PDB entry 6RKY | X-ray diffraction, 2.79 A resolution | chains A and C

[Chain A (and C)]
Molecule: EH1AB1
Notes: chain C of this document is another copy of the same molecule, construct and numbering; everything in this record applies to it too
Amino-acid sequence (329 residues; numbered -13 to 315; the number before each row is that of its first residue; numbers below 1 keep their minus sign (Met-13 is residue -13)):
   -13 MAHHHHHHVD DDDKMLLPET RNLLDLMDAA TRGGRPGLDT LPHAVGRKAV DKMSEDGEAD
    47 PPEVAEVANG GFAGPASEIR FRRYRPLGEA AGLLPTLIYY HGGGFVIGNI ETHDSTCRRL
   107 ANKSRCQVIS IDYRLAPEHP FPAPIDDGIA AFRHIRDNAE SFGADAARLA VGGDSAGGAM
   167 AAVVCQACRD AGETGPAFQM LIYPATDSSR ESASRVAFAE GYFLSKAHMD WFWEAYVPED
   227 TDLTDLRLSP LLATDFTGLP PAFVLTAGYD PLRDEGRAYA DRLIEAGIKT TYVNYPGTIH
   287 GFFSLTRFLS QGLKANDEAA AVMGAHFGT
Not modelled in the structure: -13 to 0
Glycans and other covalent adducts: compound ZK8 linked to Ser161
Small-molecule neighbours: ZK8 (hexyl-[2-(3-oxidanylpyridin-2-yl)pyridin-3-yl]oxy-phosphinic acid): Leu24, Val36, Gly88, Gly89, Gly90, Phe91, Ile93, His99, Asp160, Ala162, Ala191, Phe209, Leu210, His214, Phe218, Trp219, Leu258, His286, Gly287, Ser290
From the paper describing this entry:
  - binding site for ZK8: Ser161

[How chain A and chain C interact]
Residue-residue contacts - 41 pairs, chain A then chain C:
  Arg263(A) with Asp267(C), salt bridge; Glu271(C), salt bridge
  Asp267(A) with Arg263(C), salt bridge
  Ile270(A) with Arg263(C)
  Glu271(A) with Arg263(C), salt bridge
  Gly273(A) with Pro282(C)
  Lys275(A) with Val279(C); Asn280(C); Tyr281(C); Pro282(C); Glu304(C), salt bridge
  Thr276(A) with Tyr278(C); Val279(C); Asn280(C), hydrogen bond (backbone-backbone)
  Thr277(A) with Thr277(C); Tyr278(C); Val279(C); Glu304(C), hydrogen bond
  Tyr278(A) with Thr276(C); Thr277(C); Tyr278(C), hydrogen bond (backbone-backbone)
  Val279(A) with Lys275(C); Thr276(C); Thr277(C)
  Asn280(A) with Lys275(C); Thr276(C), hydrogen bond (backbone-backbone)
  Tyr281(A) with Lys275(C)
  Pro282(A) with Gly273(C); Ile274(C); Lys275(C)
  Lys300(A) with Ala311(C); His312(C), hydrogen bond (side chain-backbone)
  Asp303(A) with Ala311(C)
  Glu304(A) with Lys275(C), salt bridge; Thr277(C), hydrogen bond; Ala311(C)
  Ala307(A) with Ala307(C), hydrophobic
  Ala311(A) with Lys300(C); Asp303(C); Glu304(C)
  His312(A) with Lys300(C), hydrogen bond (backbone-side chain)
Interface residues without a listed pair, chain A (22 interface residues in all): Arg111, Ile274, Val308
Interface residues without a listed pair, chain C (22 interface residues in all): Arg111, Ile270, Val308

[Overview]
Chain A and chain C each contribute 22 residues to their interface, with 7 hydrogen bonds and 6 salt bridges.
Polar contacts include Arg263(A)-Asp267(C), Arg263(A)-Glu271(C) and Lys275(A)-Glu304(C). Covalently linked
compound ZK8: at Ser161(A). The paper reports a binding site for ZK8 at Ser161(A).
Both chains are EH1AB1. Entry 6RKY (Structure of ester-hydrolase EH1AB1 from the metagenome of lake arreo
complexed with a derivative of bipyridine ...) was determined by X-ray diffraction together with 6RB0 and 6I8F
from the same study.
